Entry 9BXN (X-ray diffraction, 1.70 A resolution); this record covers chain B.

[Chain B]
Protein: 5-thiohistidine N-methyltransferase OvoM
Source organism: Sulfuricurvum sp
Amino-acid sequence (273 residues; row label = number of the first residue in the row; numbers below 1 keep their minus sign (Met-19 is residue -19)):
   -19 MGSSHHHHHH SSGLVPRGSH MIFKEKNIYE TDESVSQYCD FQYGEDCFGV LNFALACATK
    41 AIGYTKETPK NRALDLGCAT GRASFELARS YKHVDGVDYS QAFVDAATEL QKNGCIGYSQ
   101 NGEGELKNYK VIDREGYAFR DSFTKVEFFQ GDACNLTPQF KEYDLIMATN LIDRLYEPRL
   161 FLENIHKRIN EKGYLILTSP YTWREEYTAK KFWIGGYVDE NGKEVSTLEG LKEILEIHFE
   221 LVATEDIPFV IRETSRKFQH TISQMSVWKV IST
Not modelled in the structure: -19 to 6, 252-253
Residues lining bound ligands: S-adenosylhomocysteine (SAH): Tyr18, Phe21, Gln22, Phe33, Gly57, Ala59, Asp78, Tyr79, Ser80, Phe83, Gly131, Asp132, Ala133, Thr149, Asn150, Leu151, Arg154, Leu155

[In short]
Bound to chain B: S-adenosylhomocysteine.
Chain B is 5-thiohistidine N-methyltransferase OvoM (Sulfuricurvum sp); the structure, OvoM from Sulfuricurvum
sp. isolate STB_99, an ovothiol-biosynthetic N-methyltransferase in complex with 5-thiohistidine and SAH, was
determined by X-ray diffraction together with 9BXH, 9BXJ, 9BXL and 9BXM from the same study.
